6J7F - chains B and C of the 3 polymer chains in the assembly; structure by X-ray diffraction, 2.88 A resolution.

== Chain B ==
Protein: Geranylgeranyl transferase type-2 subunit beta
Source organism: Homo sapiens
Notes: EC 2.5.1.60
UniProtKB: P53611 (PGTB2_HUMAN); numbering as in UniProt (aligned over 1-331)
Chain sequence (336 residues; row label = number of the first residue in the row; numbers below 1 keep their minus sign (Gly-4 is residue -4)):
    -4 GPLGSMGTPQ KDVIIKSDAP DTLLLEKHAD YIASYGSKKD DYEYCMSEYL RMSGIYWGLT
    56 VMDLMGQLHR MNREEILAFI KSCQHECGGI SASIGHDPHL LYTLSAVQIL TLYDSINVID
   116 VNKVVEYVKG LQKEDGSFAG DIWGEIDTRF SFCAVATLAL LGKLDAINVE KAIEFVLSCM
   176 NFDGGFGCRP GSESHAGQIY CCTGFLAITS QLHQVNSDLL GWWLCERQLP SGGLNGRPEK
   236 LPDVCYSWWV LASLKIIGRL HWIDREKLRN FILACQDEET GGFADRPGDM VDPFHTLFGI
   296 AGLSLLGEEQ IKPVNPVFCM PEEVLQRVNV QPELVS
Not modelled in the structure: -4 to 2
Differences from the reference sequence: expression tag (-4 to 0)
Curated features (UniProtKB/Swiss-Prot):
  - binding site (geranylgeranyl diphosphate): His190 to Gly192, Tyr241 to Trp244
  - binding site (Zn(2+)): Asp238, Cys240, His290
  - modified residue: Gly2 (N-acetylglycine), Thr3 (Phosphothreonine)
Residues lining bound ligands:
  - diphosphate (DPO): His190, Arg232, Lys235, Tyr241
  - farnesyl (FAR): Ile27, Tyr30, Ser42, Leu45, Arg46, Gly49, Ile50, Trp52, Asp287, Pro288, Phe289
  - geran-8-yl geran (GER): Tyr51, Leu96, Leu99, Gln103, Arg144, Phe147, Cys148, His190, Gly192, Gln193, Tyr195, Cys196, Cys240, Tyr241, Trp243, Trp244, Phe293, Phe313, Cys314
Reported in the primary citation:
  - catalytic residues: Asp238, Cys240, His290
  - specificity-determining residues: Gly49
  - mutagenesis - G49I, G49L: abolished catalytic activity on mono-farnesylated Ykt6
  - binding site for farnesyl: Gly49

== Chain C ==
Protein: Synaptobrevin homolog YKT6
Source organism: Homo sapiens
Notes: EC 2.3.1.-
UniProtKB: O15498 (YKT6_HUMAN); numbering as in UniProt (aligned over 1-195)
Chain sequence (195 residues; row label = number of the first residue in the row):
     1 MKLYSLSVLY KGEAKVVLLK AAYDVSSFSF FQRSSVQEFM TFTSQLIVER SSKGTRASVK
    61 EQDYLCHVYV RNDSLAGVVI ADNEYPSRVA FTLLEKVLDE FSKQVDRIDW PVGSPATIHY
   121 PALDGHLSRY QNPREADPMT KVQAELDETK IILHNTMESL LERGEKLDDL VSKSEVLGTQ
   181 SKAFYKTARK QNSCC
Modified residues: Cys195 (O-methylcysteine; CMT)
Curated features (UniProtKB/Swiss-Prot):
  - modified residue: Ser159 (Phosphoserine)
  - lipidation: Cys194 (S-palmitoyl cysteine)
Reported in the primary citation:
  - mutagenesis - F30A, F30A/F31A, F31A, E84A, P86G, P86G/P133G, P133G: decreased catalytic activity with Protein prenyltransferase alpha subunit repeat-containing protein 1
  - binding site for geran-8-yl geran: Cys194
  - post-translational modification sites: Cys194
  - mutagenesis - C194S: decreased catalytic activity on GGTase-III

== Interface between chain B and chain C ==
Pairs across the interface - 22 pairs, chain B then chain C:
  Thr3(B) - Leu65(C)
  Thr3(B) - Asn83(C)
  Thr3(B) - Tyr85(C)
  Thr3(B) - Pro86(C)
  Thr3(B) - Ser87(C)
  Gln5(B) - Lys60(C)
  Lys6(B) - Asn83(C)
  Asp7(B) - Lys60(C)  hydrogen bond (backbone-side chain)
  Ile9(B) - Asn155(C)
  Lys11(B) - Asn155(C)
  Lys11(B) - Thr156(C)  hydrogen bond
  Leu45(B) - Cys195(C)
  Trp52(B) - Cys195(C)
  Asp238(B) - Cys194(C)
  Cys240(B) - Cys194(C)  hydrophobic
  Arg281(B) - Gln62(C)
  Gly283(B) - Lys190(C)
  Asp284(B) - Lys190(C)
  Met285(B) - Lys190(C)
  Phe289(B) - Cys194(C)
  Phe289(B) - Cys195(C)
  His290(B) - Cys194(C)
Also at the interface, not in a pair above, chain B (20 interface residues in all): Pro4, Tyr37, Leu236, Asp287
Also at the interface, not in a pair above, chain C (17 interface residues in all): Asp63, Glu84, Leu153, Glu158, Arg189

== In short ==
20 residues of chain B face 17 of chain C across their interface; the contacts include 2 hydrogen bonds. Polar
contacts include Asp7(B)-Lys60(C) and Lys11(B)-Thr156(C). From the paper: catalytic residues Asp238(B),
Cys240(B) and His290(B); F30A, F30A/F31A and F31A of chain C, among others, reduce catalytic activity with
Protein prenyltransferase alpha subunit repeat-containing protein 1; 10 substitutions were tested in all.
Here chain B is Geranylgeranyl transferase type-2 subunit beta and chain C is Synaptobrevin homolog YKT6, both
from Homo sapiens. Entry 6J7F (Complex of GGTaseIII, farnesyl-Ykt6 (C-terminal methylated), and GGPP) was
determined by X-ray diffraction, deposited together with 6J74 and 6J7X.
